1IE8 - chain A; structure by X-ray diffraction, 1.52 A resolution.

[Chain A]
Molecule: Vitamin D3 receptor
From: Homo sapiens
UniProtKB: P11473 (VDR_HUMAN); residue numbers follow UniProt; this construct covers 118-164, 216-427
Chain sequence (259 residues; numbered 118 to 427; 51 numbers in that range are skipped by the numbering (no residue carries them; nothing is unmodelled there); the number before each row is that of its first residue):
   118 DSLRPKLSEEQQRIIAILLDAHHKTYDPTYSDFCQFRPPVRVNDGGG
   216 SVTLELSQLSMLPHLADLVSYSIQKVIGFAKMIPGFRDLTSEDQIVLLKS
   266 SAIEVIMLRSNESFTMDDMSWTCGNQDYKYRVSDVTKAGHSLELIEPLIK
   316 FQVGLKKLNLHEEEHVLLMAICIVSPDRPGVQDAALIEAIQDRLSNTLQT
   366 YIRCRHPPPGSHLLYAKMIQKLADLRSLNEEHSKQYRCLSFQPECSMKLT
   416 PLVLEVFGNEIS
Disordered / not traced: 118-119, 375-377, 424-427
Ligand contacts: KH1 (5-(2-{1-[1-(4-ethyl-4-hydroxy-hexyloxy)-ethyl]-7a-methyl-octahydro-inden-4-ylidene}-ethylidene)-4-methylene-cyclohexane-1,3-diol): Tyr-143, Tyr-147, Phe-150, Leu-227, Leu-230, Ala-231, Leu-233, Val-234, Ser-237, Ile-271, Met-272, Arg-274, Ser-275, Ser-278, Trp-286, Cys-288, Tyr-295, Val-300, Ala-303, His-305, Leu-309, Leu-313, His-397, Tyr-401, Leu-404, Val-418, Phe-422
Reported in the primary citation:
  - binding site for KH1: Tyr-143, Leu-227, Ala-231, Leu-233, Val-234, Ser-237, Arg-274, Ser-275, Ser-278, Trp-286, Val-300, His-305, Leu-309, His-397, Leu-404, Val-418
  - contacts within the chain: Tyr-147/Cys-288 (hydrophobic contact), Phe-150/Cys-288 (hydrophobic contact), Ser-278/Cys-288 (hydrophobic contact), Cys-288/Tyr-295 (hydrophobic contact)
  - mutagenesis - S278A, C288A: decreased signaling (citing earlier work)

[In short]
Bound to chain A: compound KH1. The paper reports a binding site for KH1 at Tyr-143, Leu-227 and Ala-231 among
others; S278A and C288A reduce signaling.
Chain A is Vitamin D3 receptor (Homo sapiens); the structure, Crystal Structure Of The Nuclear Receptor For
Vitamin D Ligand Binding Domain Bound to KH1060, was determined by X-ray diffraction together with 1IE9 from
the same study.
